1WLV - chains A and B of the 4 polymer chains in the assembly; structure by X-ray diffraction, 1.90 A resolution.

== Chain A (and B) ==
Protein: phenylacetic acid degradation protein PaaI
From: Thermus thermophilus HB8
Notes: chain B of this document is another copy of the same molecule, construct and numbering; everything in this record applies to it too
Reference sequence: Q5SJP3 (Q5SJP3_THET8); residues 1-136 here = UniProt positions 1-136
Amino-acid sequence (136 residues; numbered 1 to 136; the number before each row is that of its first residue):
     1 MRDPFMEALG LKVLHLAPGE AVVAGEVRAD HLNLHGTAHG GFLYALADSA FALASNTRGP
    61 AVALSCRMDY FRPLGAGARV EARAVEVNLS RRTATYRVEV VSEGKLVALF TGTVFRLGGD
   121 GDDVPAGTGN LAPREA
Not modelled in the structure: 118-136 (chain B: 1, 118-136)
Residues lining bound ligands: coenzyme A (COA): Val62, Ala63, Leu64, Phe115, Leu117

== Interface between chain A and chain B ==
Contacting residue pairs (22):
  Ser65(A) - Arg67(B)  hydrogen bond (backbone-side chain)
  Cys66(A) - Arg67(B)
  Arg67(A) - Ser65(B)  hydrogen bond (side chain-backbone)
  Arg67(A) - Cys66(B)
  Arg67(A) - Arg67(B)
  Arg67(A) - Thr111(B)
  Arg67(A) - Thr113(B)
  Asp69(A) - Thr111(B)
  Asp69(A) - Thr113(B)
  Phe71(A) - Val87(B)  hydrophobic
  Phe71(A) - Asn88(B)
  Phe71(A) - Thr95(B)
  Val87(A) - Leu106(B)
  Asn88(A) - Phe71(B)
  Thr95(A) - Phe71(B)
  Arg97(A) - Arg97(B)
  Leu106(A) - Val87(B)  hydrophobic
  Thr111(A) - Arg67(B)
  Thr111(A) - Asp69(B)
  Thr111(A) - Thr111(B)
  Thr113(A) - Arg67(B)
  Thr113(A) - Asp69(B)
Interface residues without a listed pair, chain A (14 interface residues in all): Leu109, Gly112
Interface residues without a listed pair, chain B (14 interface residues in all): Arg72, Leu109

== In short ==
Chain A and chain B each contribute 14 residues to their interface; the contacts include 2 hydrogen bonds. The
hydrogen-bonded pair is Ser65(A)-Arg67(B). Chain A binds coenzyme A.
Chain A and chain B are both phenylacetic acid degradation protein PaaI (Thermus thermophilus HB8); the
structure, Crystal structure of TT0310 protein from Thermus thermophilus HB8, was determined by X-ray
diffraction together with 1WLU, 1WM6, 1WN3 and 1J1Y from the same study.
